Entry 8EOK (electron microscopy, 3.53 A resolution); this record covers chains L and C of the 6 polymer chains in the assembly.

[Chain L]
Name: Factor X light chain
From: Homo sapiens
UniProtKB: P00742 (FA10_HUMAN); residues 6-139 here correspond to UniProt positions 46-179 (UniProt number = residue number + 40)
Chain sequence (134 residues; row label = number of the first residue in the row):
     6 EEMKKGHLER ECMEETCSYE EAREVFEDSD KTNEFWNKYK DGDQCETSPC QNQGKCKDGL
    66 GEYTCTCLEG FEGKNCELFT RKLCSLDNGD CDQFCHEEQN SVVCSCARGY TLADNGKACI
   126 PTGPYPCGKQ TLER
Disordered / not traced: 6-85
Disulfide bonds: Cys89-Cys100, Cys96-Cys109, Cys111-Cys124
UniProt features mapped onto this chain:
  - modified residue: Glu6 (4-carboxyglutamate), Glu7 (4-carboxyglutamate), Glu14 (4-carboxyglutamate), Glu16 (4-carboxyglutamate), Glu19 (4-carboxyglutamate), Glu20 (4-carboxyglutamate), Glu25 (4-carboxyglutamate), Glu26 (4-carboxyglutamate), Glu29 (4-carboxyglutamate), Glu32 (4-carboxyglutamate), Glu39 (4-carboxyglutamate), Asp63 (3R: -3-hydroxyaspartate)

[Chain C]
Name: Activated factor Xa heavy chain
From: Homo sapiens
UniProtKB: P00742 (FA10_HUMAN); the construct lacks a stretch of the UniProt sequence and is renumbered around it, so the offset changes along the chain: 16-61 = UniProt 235-280; 62-124 = UniProt 282-344; 125-131 = UniProt 346-352; 132-147 = UniProt 355-370; 4 more segments
Chain sequence (254 residues; each row starts with the number of its first residue; note: 2 numbers in that range are skipped by the numbering (no residue carries them; nothing is unmodelled there); a row labelled like 131A-131B holds insertion residues (131A, then the next letters in order)):
    16 IVGGQECKDG ECPWQALLIN EENEGFCGGT ILSEFYILTA AHCLYQ
   61A A
    62 KRFKVRVGDR NTEQEEGGEA VHEVEVVIKH NRFTKETYDF DIAVLRLKTP ITFRMNVAPA
   122 CLP
  124A E
   125 RDWAEST
131A-131B LM
   132 TQKTGIVSGF GRTHEK
   149 GRQSTRLKML EVPYVDRNSC KLSSSFIITQ NMFCAGY
185A-185B DT
   186 KQEDACQGDS GGPHVTRFKD TYFVTGIVSW GEG
   220 CARK
  223A G
   224 KYGIYTKVTA FLKWIDRSMK TRGLPKAKSH APEVITSSPL K
Disordered / not traced: 246-264
Disulfide bonds: Cys22-Cys27, Cys42-Cys58, Cys168-Cys182, Cys191-Cys220
UniProt features mapped onto this chain:
  - region: Ser252 to Ser261 (O-glycosylated at one site)
  - active site (Charge relay system): His57, Asp102, Ser195
From the paper describing this entry:
  - catalytic residues: Ser195 (citing earlier work)

[Interface between chain L and chain C]
Cross-chain cystine bridges: Cys132(L)-Cys122(C)
Pairs across the interface (22; chain L residue first):
  Asp92(L) - Lys204(C)  salt bridge
  Asn93(L) - Trp127(C)
  Asn93(L) - Phe203(C)
  Cys96(L) - Lys204(C)
  Asp97(L) - Lys204(C)
  Gln98(L) - Trp127(C)
  Phe99(L) - Leu123(C)
  Phe99(L) - Pro124(C)  hydrophobic
  Phe99(L) - Glu124A(C)
  Phe99(L) - Trp127(C)
  Tyr130(L) - Arg115(C)
  Tyr130(L) - Met116(C)
  Cys132(L) - Pro120(C)
  Cys132(L) - Cys122(C)  disulfide
  Gly133(L) - Asp205(C)
  Gly133(L) - Thr206(C)
  Gly133(L) - Tyr207(C)
  Gln135(L) - Gly25(C)
  Gln135(L) - Tyr207(C)
  Thr136(L) - Gly25(C)
  Thr136(L) - Met116(C)
  Thr136(L) - Asn117(C)
Other interface residues (no listed pair), chain L (15 interface residues in all): Ser90, Cys100, Ala112, Glu138
Other interface residues (no listed pair), chain C (20 interface residues in all): Glu26, Phe114, Asp126, Thr131, Phe208

[Summary]
Chain L and chain C form an interface of 15 and 20 residues respectively; the contacts include 1 disulfide
bond and 1 salt bridge. The salt-bridged pair is Asp92(L)-Lys204(C). From UniProt: 3 active-site residues on
chain C. The paper reports the catalytic residue Ser195(C).
Here chain L is Factor X light chain and chain C is Activated factor Xa heavy chain, both from Homo sapiens.
Entry 8EOK (Structure of the C3bB proconvertase in complex with lufaxin and factor Xa) was determined by
electron microscopy, deposited together with 8ENU and 8EO2.
